8JLH - chains A and B of the 4 polymer chains in the assembly; structure by electron microscopy, 2.90 A resolution.

[Chain A]
Protein: Synaptic vesicle glycoprotein 2A
Source organism: Homo sapiens
UniProt: Q7L0J3 (SV2A_HUMAN); residue numbers follow UniProt; this construct covers 2-742
Chain sequence (750 residues; each row starts with the number of its first residue; numbers below 1 keep their minus sign (Met-7 is residue -7)):
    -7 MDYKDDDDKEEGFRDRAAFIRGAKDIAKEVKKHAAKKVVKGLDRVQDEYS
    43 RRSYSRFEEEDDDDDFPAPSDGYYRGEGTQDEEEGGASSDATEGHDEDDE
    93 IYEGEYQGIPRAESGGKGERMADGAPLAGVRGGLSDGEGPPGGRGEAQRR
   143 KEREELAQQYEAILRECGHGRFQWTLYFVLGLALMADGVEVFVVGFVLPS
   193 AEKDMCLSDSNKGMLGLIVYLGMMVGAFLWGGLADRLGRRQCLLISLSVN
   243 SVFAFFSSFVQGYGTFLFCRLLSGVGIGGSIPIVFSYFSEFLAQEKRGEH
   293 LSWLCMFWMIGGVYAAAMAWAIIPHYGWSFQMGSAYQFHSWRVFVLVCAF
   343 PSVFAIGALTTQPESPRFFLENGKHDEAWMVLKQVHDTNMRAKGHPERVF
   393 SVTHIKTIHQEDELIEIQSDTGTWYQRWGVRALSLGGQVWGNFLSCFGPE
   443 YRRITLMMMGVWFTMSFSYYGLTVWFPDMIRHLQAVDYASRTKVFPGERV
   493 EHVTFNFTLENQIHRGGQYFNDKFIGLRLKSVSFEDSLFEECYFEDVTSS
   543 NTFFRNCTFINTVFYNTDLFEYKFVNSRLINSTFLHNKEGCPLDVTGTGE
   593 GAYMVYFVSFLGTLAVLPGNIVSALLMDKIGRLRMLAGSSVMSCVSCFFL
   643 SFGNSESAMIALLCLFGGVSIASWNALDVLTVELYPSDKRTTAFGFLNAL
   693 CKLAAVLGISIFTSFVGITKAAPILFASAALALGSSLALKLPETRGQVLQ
Disordered / not traced: -7 to 136, 404-417
Differences from the reference sequence: initiating methionine (-7); expression tag (-6 to 1)
Covalently attached groups: N-acetylglucosamine (NAG) linked to Asn498, Asn548; glycan linked to Asn573
Ligand contacts: levetiracetam (UKX; (2S)-2-(2-oxidanylidenepyrrolidin-1-yl)butanamide): Leu176, Ile273, Phe277, Trp300, Trp454, Tyr461, Tyr462, Ile663, Trp666, Asp670, Asn690, Lys694
Swiss-Prot annotation at these positions:
  - modified residue: Ser80 (Phosphoserine), Ser81 (Phosphoserine), Thr84 (Phosphothreonine), Ser127 (Phosphoserine), Ser393 (Phosphoserine), Tyr480 (Phosphotyrosine)
  - glycosylation (N-linked (GlcNAc...) asparagine): Asn498, Asn548, Asn573
  - natural variant: Arg289 to Gln742 (deletion: In DEE113), Arg383 (R383Q: In DEE113; uncertain significance)
From the paper describing this entry:
  - mutagenesis - C198S, C583S: unchanged expression
  - disease-associated variants - R383Q: decreased localization (citing earlier work)
  - post-translational modification sites: Asn548 (proposed by the authors, not directly observed)
  - disease-associated variants - R570C, G660R: decreased stability (proposed by the authors, not directly observed)

[Chain B]
Protein: Botulinum neurotoxin
Source organism: Clostridium botulinum
UniProt: D2KCK3 (D2KCK3_CLOBO); residue numbers follow UniProt; this construct covers 871-1296
Chain sequence (426 residues; numbered 871 to 1296; the number before each row is that of its first residue):
   871 KNIVNTSILSIVYKKDDLIDLSRYGAKINIGDRVYYDSIDKNQIKLINLE
   921 SSTIEVILKNAIVYNSMYENFSTSFWIKIPKYFSKINLNNEYTIINCIEN
   971 NSGWKVSLNYGEIIWTLQDNKQNIQRVVFKYSQMVNISDYINRWIFVTIT
  1021 NNRLTKSKIYINGRLIDQKPISNLGNIHASNKIMFKLDGCRDPRRYIMIK
  1071 YFNLFDKELNEKEIKDLYDSQSNSGILKDFWGNYLQYDKPYYMLNLFDPN
  1121 KYVDVNNIGIRGYMYLKGPRGSVVTTNIYLNSTLYEGTKFIIKKYASGNE
  1171 DNIVRNNDRVYINVVVKNKEYRLATNASQAGVEKILSALEIPDVGNLSQV
  1221 VVMKSKDDQGIRNKCKMNLQDNNGNDIGFIGFHLYDNIAKLVASNWYNRQ
  1271 VGKASRTFGCSWEFIPVDDGWGESSL
Disordered / not traced: 871-875, 1296

[Chain A / chain B interface]
Pairs across the interface (21; chain A residue first):
  Ser326(A) - Asn1257(B)
  Leu571(A) - Val1144(B)
  Leu571(A) - Thr1145(B)
  Leu571(A) - Thr1146(B)  hydrogen bond (backbone-backbone)
  Ile572(A) - Thr1145(B)
  Asn573(A) - Val1144(B)  hydrogen bond (backbone-backbone)
  Asn573(A) - Thr1145(B)  hydrogen bond (backbone-side chain)
  Asn573(A) - Tyr1149(B)  hydrogen bond
  Ser574(A) - Val1143(B)
  Ser574(A) - Val1144(B)  hydrogen bond (backbone-backbone)
  Thr575(A) - Ser1142(B)
  Thr575(A) - Val1143(B)
  Thr575(A) - Thr1153(B)
  Thr575(A) - Ser1294(B)
  Phe576(A) - Gly1141(B)
  Phe576(A) - Ser1142(B)  hydrogen bond (backbone-backbone)
  Phe576(A) - Val1144(B)  hydrophobic
  Leu577(A) - Thr1153(B)
  Leu577(A) - Glu1156(B)
  His578(A) - Tyr1122(B)  hydrogen bond
  His578(A) - Glu1156(B)  salt bridge
Interface residues without a listed pair, chain A (11 interface residues in all): Ser569, Arg570
Interface residues without a listed pair, chain B (13 interface residues in all): Phe953

[In short]
The interface between chain A and chain B involves 11 residues on one side and 13 on the other, with 7
hydrogen bonds and 1 salt bridge. Polar pairs include His578(A)-Glu1156(B), Asn573(A)-Thr1145(B) and
Asn573(A)-Tyr1149(B). From the paper: R570C and G660R of chain A reduce stability; a modification site at
Asn548(A); 5 substitutions were tested in all.
Chain A is Synaptic vesicle glycoprotein 2A (Homo sapiens) and chain B is Botulinum neurotoxin (Clostridium
botulinum); the structure, Cryo-EM structure of SV2A dimer in complex with BoNT/A2 Hc and levetiracetam, was
determined by electron microscopy, deposited together with 8JLC, 8JLE, 8JLF, 8JLG, 8JS8, 8JS9 and 8K77.
